PDB entry 9JFD | electron microscopy, 9.35 A resolution (very low resolution: no residue pairs are listed; an interface is given only as per-side residue counts) | chains A and C of the 3 polymer chains in the assembly

== Chain A ==
Molecule: Insulin receptor
Organism: Homo sapiens
Notes: EC 2.7.10.1
UniProtKB: P06213 (INSR_HUMAN); the construct has insertions or renumbered stretches relative to UniProt, so the offset changes along the chain: 1-647 = UniProt 28-674; 756-907 = UniProt 795-946
Chain sequence (919 residues; each row starts with the number of its first residue; note: 108 numbers in that range are skipped by the numbering (no residue carries them; nothing is unmodelled there); a row labelled like 647A-647Z holds insertion residues (647A, then the next letters in order)):
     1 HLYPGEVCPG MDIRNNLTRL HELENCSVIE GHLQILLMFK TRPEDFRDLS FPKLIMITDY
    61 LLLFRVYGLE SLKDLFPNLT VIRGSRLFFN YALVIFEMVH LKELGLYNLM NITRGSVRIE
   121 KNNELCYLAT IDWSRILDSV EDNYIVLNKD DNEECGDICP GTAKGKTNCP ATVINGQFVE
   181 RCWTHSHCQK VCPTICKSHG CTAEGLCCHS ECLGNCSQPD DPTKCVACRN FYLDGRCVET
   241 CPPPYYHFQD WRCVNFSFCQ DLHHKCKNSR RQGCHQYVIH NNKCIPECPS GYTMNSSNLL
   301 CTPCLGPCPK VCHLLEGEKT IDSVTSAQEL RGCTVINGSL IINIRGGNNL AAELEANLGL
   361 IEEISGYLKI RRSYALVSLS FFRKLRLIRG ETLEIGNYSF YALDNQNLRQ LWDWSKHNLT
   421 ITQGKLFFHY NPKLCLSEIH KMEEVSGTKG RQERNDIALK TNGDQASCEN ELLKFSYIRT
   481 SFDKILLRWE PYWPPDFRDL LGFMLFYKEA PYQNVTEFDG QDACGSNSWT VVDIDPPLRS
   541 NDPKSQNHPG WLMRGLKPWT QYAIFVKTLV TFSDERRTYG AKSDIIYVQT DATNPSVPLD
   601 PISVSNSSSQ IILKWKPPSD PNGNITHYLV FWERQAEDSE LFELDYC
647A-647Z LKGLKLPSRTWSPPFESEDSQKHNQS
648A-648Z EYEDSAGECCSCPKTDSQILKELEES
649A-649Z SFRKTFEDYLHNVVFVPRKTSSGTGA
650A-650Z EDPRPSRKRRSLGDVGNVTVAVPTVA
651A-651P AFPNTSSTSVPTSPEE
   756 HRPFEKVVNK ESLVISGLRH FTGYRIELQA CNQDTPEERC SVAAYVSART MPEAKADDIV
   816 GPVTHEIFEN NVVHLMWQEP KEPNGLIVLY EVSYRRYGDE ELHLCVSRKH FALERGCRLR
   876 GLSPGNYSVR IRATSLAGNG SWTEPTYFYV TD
Not modelled in the structure: 163-167, 173-176, 268-273, 520-528, 540-545, 647A-647Z, 648A-648Z, 649A-649Z, 650A-650Z, 651A-651P
Cystine bridges: Cys8-Cys26, Cys126-Cys155, Cys159-Cys182, Cys169-Cys188, Cys192-Cys201, Cys196-Cys207, Cys208-Cys216, Cys212-Cys225, Cys228-Cys237, Cys241-Cys253, Cys259-Cys284, Cys266-Cys274, Cys288-Cys301, Cys304-Cys308, Cys312-Cys333, Cys435-Cys468, Cys647-Cys860, Cys786-Cys795
Swiss-Prot annotation at these positions:
  - region: Glu649G, Asp649H, Tyr649I, Leu649J, His649K, Asn649L, Val649M, Val649N, Phe649O (Insulin-binding)
  - site: Phe39 (Insulin-binding)
  - modified residue: Ser373 (Phosphoserine), Tyr374 (Phosphotyrosine), Ser380 (Phosphoserine)
  - glycosylation (N-linked (GlcNAc...) asparagine): Asn16, Asn25, Asn78, Asn111, Asn215, Asn255, Asn295, Asn337, Asn397, Asn418, Asn514, Asn606, Asn624, Asn647X, Asn650Q, Asn651D, Asn881, Asn894
From the paper describing this entry:
  - conformationally variable residues (domain motion): Gln177

== Chain C ==
Molecule: A62
Sequence (24 nucleotides; row label = number of the first residue in the row):
     1 CXXXAXGXAX GXGXCXAGXX CXGX
Modified positions: AF2 (2'-deoxy-2'-fluoroadenosine 5'-(dihydrogen phosphate)) at position 2, DUZ (5-(benzylcarbamoyl)-2'-deoxyuridine 5'-(dihydrogen phosphate)) at position 3, DUZ (5-(benzylcarbamoyl)-2'-deoxyuridine 5'-(dihydrogen phosphate)) at position 4, CFZ (2'-deoxy-2'-fluorocytidine 5'-(dihydrogen phosphate)) at position 6, CFZ (2'-deoxy-2'-fluorocytidine 5'-(dihydrogen phosphate)) at position 8, 85Y (2'-deoxy-5-{[(naphthalen-2-yl)methyl]carbamoyl}uridine 5'-(dihydrogen phosphate)) at position 10, OMG (o2'-methylguanosine-5'-monophosphate) at position 11, AF2 (2'-deoxy-2'-fluoroadenosine 5'-(dihydrogen phosphate)) at position 12, OMG (o2'-methylguanosine-5'-monophosphate) at position 13, DUZ (5-(benzylcarbamoyl)-2'-deoxyuridine 5'-(dihydrogen phosphate)) at position 14, 85Y (2'-deoxy-5-{[(naphthalen-2-yl)methyl]carbamoyl}uridine 5'-(dihydrogen phosphate)) at position 16, AF2 (2'-deoxy-2'-fluoroadenosine 5'-(dihydrogen phosphate)) at position 19, 85Y (2'-deoxy-5-{[(naphthalen-2-yl)methyl]carbamoyl}uridine 5'-(dihydrogen phosphate)) at position 20, OMC (o2'-methylycytidine-5'-monophosphate) at position 21, CFZ (2'-deoxy-2'-fluorocytidine 5'-(dihydrogen phosphate)) at position 22, DUZ (5-(benzylcarbamoyl)-2'-deoxyuridine 5'-(dihydrogen phosphate)) at position 24

== Chain A / chain C interface ==
At this resolution (9 A) residue pairs are not listed: 13 residues of chain A and 9 of chain C lie at the interface.

== In short ==
The interface between chain A and chain C involves 13 residues on one side and 9 on the other. The paper
reports conformational variability at Gln177(A).
Chain A is Insulin receptor (Homo sapiens) and chain C is A62; the structure, Human insulin receptor bound
with A62-dimer, Pseudo-gamma conformation, was determined by electron microscopy (same publication as 9JF9 and
9JHS).
